PDB entry 3ROL | X-ray diffraction, 2.60 A resolution | chains A and B of the 3 polymer chains in the assembly

[Chain A]
Name: H-2 class I histocompatibility antigen, K-B alpha chain
Source organism: Mus musculus
UniProtKB: P01901 (HA1B_MOUSE); residues 1-275 here correspond to UniProt positions 22-296 (UniProt number = residue number + 21)
Sequence (275 residues; numbered 1 to 275; the number before each row is that of its first residue):
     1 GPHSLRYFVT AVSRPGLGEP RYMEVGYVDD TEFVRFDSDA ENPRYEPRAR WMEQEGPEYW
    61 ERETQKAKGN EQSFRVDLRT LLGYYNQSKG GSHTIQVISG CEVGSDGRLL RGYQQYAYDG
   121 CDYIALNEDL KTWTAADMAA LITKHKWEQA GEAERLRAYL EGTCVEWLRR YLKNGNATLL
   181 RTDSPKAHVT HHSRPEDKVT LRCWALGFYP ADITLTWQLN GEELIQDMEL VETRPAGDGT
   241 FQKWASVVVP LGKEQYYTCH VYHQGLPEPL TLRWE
Not modelled in the structure: 225-227, 275
UniProt features mapped onto this chain:
  - region: Glu275 (Connecting peptide)
  - glycosylation (N-linked (GlcNAc...) asparagine): Asn86, Asn176
Disulfides: Cys101-Cys164, Cys203-Cys259

[Chain B]
Name: Beta-2-microglobulin
Source organism: Mus musculus
UniProtKB: P01887 (B2MG_MOUSE); residues 1-99 here correspond to UniProt positions 21-119 (UniProt number = residue number + 20)
Sequence (99 residues; row label = number of the first residue in the row):
     1 IQKTPQIQVY SRHPPENGKP NILNCYVTQF HPPHIEIQML KNGKKIPKVE MSDMSFSKDW
    61 SFYILAHTEF TPTETDTYAC RVKHDSMAEP KTVYWDRDM
Disulfides: Cys25-Cys80

[Interface between chain A and chain B]
Contacting residue pairs (57; chain A residue first):
  Phe8(A) with Phe56(B), hydrophobic
  Val9(A) with Phe56(B)
  Thr10(A) with Phe56(B); Phe62(B)
  Val12(A) with Pro33(B), hydrophobic
  Met23(A) with Met54(B), hydrophobic
  Val25(A) with Met54(B)
  Tyr27(A) with Asp53(B), hydrogen bond (side chain-backbone); Met54(B), hydrogen bond (side chain-backbone); Ser55(B)
  Glu32(A) with Ser52(B); Asp53(B), hydrogen bond (side chain-backbone)
  Arg35(A) with Met51(B)
  Arg48(A) with Met51(B), hydrogen bond (side chain-backbone); Ser52(B)
  Thr94(A) with His31(B); Pro33(B)
  Gln96(A) with His31(B); Phe56(B); Trp60(B), hydrogen bond (side chain-backbone); Phe62(B)
  Val97(A) with Phe56(B)
  Gln115(A) with Trp60(B)
  Tyr116(A) with Trp60(B)
  Ala117(A) with Trp60(B)
  Asp119(A) with His31(B)
  Gly120(A) with His31(B); Asp59(B); Trp60(B)
  Asp122(A) with Trp60(B), hydrogen bond
  Thr190(A) with Met99(B), hydrogen bond (side chain-backbone)
  His192(A) with Asp98(B); Met99(B), hydrogen bond (side chain-backbone)
  Arg202(A) with Met99(B), hydrogen bond (side chain-backbone)
  Trp204(A) with Met99(B), hydrogen bond (side chain-backbone)
  Leu206(A) with Pro14(B)
  Gly207(A) with Arg12(B)
  Val231(A) with Gln8(B)
  Glu232(A) with Gln29(B); Tyr63(B), hydrogen bond
  Arg234(A) with Gln8(B), hydrogen bond; Tyr10(B); Tyr26(B)
  Pro235(A) with Tyr10(B), hydrogen bond (backbone-side chain); Tyr26(B); Asp53(B); Leu65(B)
  Ala236(A) with Arg12(B); Asn24(B), hydrogen bond (backbone-side chain)
  Gly237(A) with Asn24(B), hydrogen bond (backbone-side chain); Leu65(B); His67(B)
  Asp238(A) with Arg12(B), salt bridge
  Thr240(A) with Arg12(B), hydrogen bond
  Gln242(A) with Tyr10(B); Ser11(B), hydrogen bond (side chain-backbone)
  Trp244(A) with Met99(B), hydrophobic
Also at the interface, not in a pair above, chain A (37 interface residues in all): Ile98, Cys121
Also at the interface, not in a pair above, chain B (26 interface residues in all): Ile1, Ile22

[Summary]
The interface between chain A and chain B involves 37 residues on one side and 26 on the other, with 17
hydrogen bonds and 1 salt bridge. Among the polar pairs are Asp238(A)-Arg12(B), Tyr27(A)-Asp53(B) and
Tyr27(A)-Met54(B).
Chain A is H-2 class I histocompatibility antigen, K-B alpha chain and chain B is Beta-2-microglobulin, both
from Mus musculus; the structure, Murine class I major histocompatibility complex H-2Kb in complex with
post-translationally modified LCMV-derived gp34-41 peptide, comprising ..., was determined by X-ray
diffraction.
